PDB entry 7W43 | X-ray diffraction, 3.00 A resolution | chains D and L of the 12 polymer chains in the assembly

== Chain D (and L) ==
Molecule: Uncharacterized ATPase YjoB
Source organism: Bacillus subtilis (strain 168)
Notes: EC 3.-.-.-; fragment: N-terminal domain; chain L of this document is another copy of the same molecule, construct and numbering; everything in this record applies to it too
UniProt: O34703 (YJOB_BACSU); residues 1-159 here = UniProt positions 1-159
Amino-acid sequence (161 residues; row label = number of the first residue in the row; numbers below 1 keep their minus sign (Gly-1 is residue -1)):
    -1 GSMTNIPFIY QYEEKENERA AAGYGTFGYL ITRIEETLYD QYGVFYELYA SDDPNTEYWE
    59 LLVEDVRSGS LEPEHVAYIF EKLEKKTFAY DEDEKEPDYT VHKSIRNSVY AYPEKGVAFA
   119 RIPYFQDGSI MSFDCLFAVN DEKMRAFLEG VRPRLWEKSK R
Not modelled in the structure: -1 to 2, 158-159
Differences from the reference sequence: expression tag (-1 to 0)

== Chain D / chain L interface ==
Contacting residue pairs (5; chain D residue first):
  Arg150(D) - Ser157(L)
  Pro151(D) - Ser157(L)
  Trp154(D) - Arg150(L)
  Trp154(D) - Trp154(L)
  Ser157(D) - Arg150(L)  hydrogen bond
Other interface residues (no listed pair), chain L (4 interface residues in all): Pro151

== Overview ==
Chain D and chain L each contribute 4 residues to their interface, with 1 hydrogen bond. The hydrogen-bonded
pair is Ser157(D)-Arg150(L).
Both chains are Uncharacterized ATPase YjoB (Bacillus subtilis (strain 168)). Entry 7W43 (Crystal structure of
Bacillus subtilis YjoB N-terminal domain) was determined by X-ray diffraction (same publication as 7W42 and
7W46).
